PDB entry 2A13 | X-ray diffraction, 1.32 A resolution | chain A

[Chain A]
Protein: At1g79260
Organism: Arabidopsis thaliana
UniProt: O64527 (O64527_ARATH); residues 2-166 here = UniProt positions 2-166
Chain sequence (166 residues; each row starts with the number of its first residue):
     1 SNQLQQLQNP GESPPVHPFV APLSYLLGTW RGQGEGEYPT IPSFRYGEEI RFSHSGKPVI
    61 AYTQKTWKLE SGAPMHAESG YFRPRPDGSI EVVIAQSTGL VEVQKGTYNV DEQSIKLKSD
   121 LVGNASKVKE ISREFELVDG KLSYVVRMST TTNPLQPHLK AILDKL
Not modelled in the structure: 1-13
Sequence notes: expression tag (1)
Modified positions: Mse75 (selenomethionine; parent Met); Mse148 (selenomethionine; parent Met)
Swiss-Prot annotation at these positions:
  - motif: Gly28 to Gly34 (GXWXGXG)
  - binding site (heme b): Thr40, His158
Reported in the primary citation:
  - contacts within the chain: Trp30-Lys165

[Overview]
From UniProt: heme b-binding residues Thr40 and His158. From the paper: contacts within the chain involving
Trp30 and Lys165.
Chain A is At1g79260 (Arabidopsis thaliana); the structure, X-ray structure of protein from Arabidopsis
thaliana AT1G79260, was determined by X-ray diffraction together with 3EMM from the same study.
